Entry 4Q58 (X-ray diffraction, 4.00 A resolution (low resolution: residue-level contacts below are approximate; hydrogen-bond / salt-bridge calls are withheld)); this record covers chains A and D.

== Chain A ==
Protein: Plectin
From: Homo sapiens
Notes: fragment: actin-binding domain
UniProt: Q15149 (PLEC_HUMAN); residues 38-263 here correspond to UniProt positions 175-400 (UniProt number = residue number + 137)
Sequence (226 residues; each row starts with the number of its first residue):
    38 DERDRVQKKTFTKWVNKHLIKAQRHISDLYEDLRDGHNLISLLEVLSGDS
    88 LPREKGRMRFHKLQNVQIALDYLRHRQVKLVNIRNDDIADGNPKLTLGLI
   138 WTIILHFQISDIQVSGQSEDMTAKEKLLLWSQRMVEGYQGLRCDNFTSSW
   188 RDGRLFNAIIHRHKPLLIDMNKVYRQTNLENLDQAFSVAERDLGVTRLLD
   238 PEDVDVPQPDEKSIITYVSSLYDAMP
Disordered / not traced: 263

== Chain D ==
Protein: Integrin beta-4
From: Homo sapiens
Notes: fragment: fibronectin type III domains 1 and 2
UniProt: P16144 (ITB4_HUMAN); numbering as in UniProt (aligned over 1126-1320)
Sequence (195 residues; numbered 1126 to 1320; the number before each row is that of its first residue):
  1126 DLGAPQNPNAKAAGSRKIHFNWLPPSGKPMGYRVKYWIQGDSESEAHLLD
  1176 SKVPSVELTNLYPYCDYEMKVCAYGAQGEGPYSSLVSCRTHQEVPSEPGR
  1226 LAFNVVSSTVTQLSWAEPAETNGEITAYEVCYGLVNDDNRPIGPMKKVLV
  1276 DNPKNRMLLIENLRESQPYRYTVKARNGAGWGPEREAIINLATQP
Disordered / not traced: 1126
Swiss-Prot annotation at these positions:
  - natural variant: Arg1225 (R1225H: In JEB5B), Arg1281 (R1281W: In JEB5B)

== Chain A / chain D interface ==
Contacting residue pairs (24):
  Asp38(A) - Asn1280(D)
  Asp38(A) - Met1282(D)
  Asp38(A) - Leu1284(D)
  Asp65(A) - Lys1279(D)
  Glu68(A) - Arg1281(D)
  Arg71(A) - Glu1242(D)
  Arg94(A) - Gly1165(D)
  Arg94(A) - Asp1166(D)
  Arg96(A) - Ala1244(D)
  Arg121(A) - Arg1225(D)
  Asp123(A) - Arg1225(D)
  Asp124(A) - Arg1225(D)
  Asp127(A) - Ala1241(D)
  Asp127(A) - Glu1242(D)
  Asp127(A) - Arg1281(D)
  Gly128(A) - Arg1281(D)
  Asn129(A) - Arg1225(D)
  Asn129(A) - Ser1239(D)
  Asn129(A) - Trp1240(D)
  Asn129(A) - Ala1241(D)
  Pro130(A) - Trp1240(D)
  Pro130(A) - Arg1281(D)
  Pro130(A) - Met1282(D)
  Lys131(A) - Ser1239(D)
Interface residues without a listed pair, chain A (17 interface residues in all): Asp41, Tyr67, Leu132
Interface residues without a listed pair, chain D (16 interface residues in all): Ala1227, Asn1229, Gln1237

== Overview ==
17 residues of chain A and 16 residues of chain D are in contact.
Chain A is Plectin and chain D is Integrin beta-4, both from Homo sapiens; the structure, Crystal structure of
the plectin 1a actin-binding domain/integrin beta 4 fragment complex, was determined by X-ray diffraction.
